4B8O - chains A and B of the 3 polymer chains in the assembly; structure by X-ray diffraction, 2.08 A resolution.

# Chain A
Protein: Importin subunit alpha-1A
Source organism: Oryza sativa japonica group
Notes: fragment: nls binding domain, residues 73-494
UniProt: Q71VM4 (IMA1A_ORYSJ); residues 73-526 here = UniProt positions 73-526
Sequence (490 residues; each row starts with the number of its first residue):
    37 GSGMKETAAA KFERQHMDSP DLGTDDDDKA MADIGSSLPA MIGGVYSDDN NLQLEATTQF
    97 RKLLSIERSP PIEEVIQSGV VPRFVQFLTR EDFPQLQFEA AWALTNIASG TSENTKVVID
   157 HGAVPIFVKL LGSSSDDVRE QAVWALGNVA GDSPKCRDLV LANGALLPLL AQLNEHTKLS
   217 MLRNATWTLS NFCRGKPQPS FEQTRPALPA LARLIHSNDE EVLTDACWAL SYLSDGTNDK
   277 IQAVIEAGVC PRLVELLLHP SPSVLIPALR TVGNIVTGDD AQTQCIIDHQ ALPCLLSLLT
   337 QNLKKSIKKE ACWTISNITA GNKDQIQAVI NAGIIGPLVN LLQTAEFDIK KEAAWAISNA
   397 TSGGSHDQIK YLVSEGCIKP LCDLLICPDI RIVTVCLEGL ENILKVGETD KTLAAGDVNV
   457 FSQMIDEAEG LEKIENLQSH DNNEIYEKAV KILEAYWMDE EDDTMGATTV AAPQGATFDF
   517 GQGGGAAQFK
Unresolved in the structure: 37-72, 495-526
Sequence notes: expression tag (37-72)

# Chain B
Protein: Sv40tagnls
Source organism: Simian virus 40
Sequence (11 residues; each row starts with the number of its first residue):
   123 GSPPKKKRKV G

# How chain A and chain B interact
Pairs across the interface (37):
  L100(A) - R130(B)  hydrogen bond (backbone-side chain)
  S101(A) - R130(B)
  S101(A) - K131(B)  hydrogen bond (side chain-backbone)
  S101(A) - V132(B)
  I102(A) - R130(B)  hydrogen bond (backbone-side chain)
  E103(A) - R130(B)  hydrogen bond (backbone-side chain)
  R104(A) - R130(B)
  P106(A) - R130(B)
  W138(A) - K131(B)  hydrogen bond (side chain-backbone)
  W138(A) - G133(B)
  N142(A) - R130(B)
  N142(A) - K131(B)  hydrogen bond (side chain-backbone)
  A144(A) - K128(B)  hydrogen bond (backbone-side chain)
  S145(A) - K128(B)
  S145(A) - K129(B)
  S145(A) - R130(B)
  G146(A) - K128(B)  hydrogen bond (backbone-side chain)
  T147(A) - K128(B)
  T151(A) - K128(B)  hydrogen bond
  Q177(A) - K131(B)
  W180(A) - K129(B)  hydrogen bond (side chain-backbone)
  W180(A) - R130(B)
  W180(A) - K131(B)
  N184(A) - K128(B)
  N184(A) - K129(B)  hydrogen bond (side chain-backbone)
  G187(A) - K127(B)
  D188(A) - K128(B)  salt bridge
  W223(A) - P126(B)  hydrogen bond (side chain-backbone)
  W223(A) - K127(B)
  W223(A) - K128(B)
  W223(A) - K129(B)
  N227(A) - K127(B)  hydrogen bond (side chain-backbone)
  R230(A) - S124(B)  hydrogen bond
  R230(A) - P125(B)  hydrogen bond (side chain-backbone)
  R230(A) - K127(B)
  D261(A) - P125(B)
  W264(A) - P125(B)
Other interface residues (no listed pair), chain A (28 interface residues in all): F134, T141, S148, G183, Y268
The authors on this interface:
  - interface residues, chain A: W223(A), R230(A)
  - hot spots on chain A (mutagenesis) - E388R: increased binding to SV40TAgNLS

# Summary
28 residues of chain A face 10 of chain B across their interface, with 15 hydrogen bonds and 1 salt bridge.
Polar pairs include D188(A)-K128(B), L100(A)-R130(B) and S101(A)-K131(B). From the paper: E388R of chain A
increases binding to SV40TAgNLS; interface residues W223(A) and R230(A).
Chain A is Importin subunit alpha-1A (Oryza sativa japonica group) and chain B is Sv40tagnls (Simian virus
40); the structure, rImp_alpha_SV40TAgNLS, was determined by X-ray diffraction (same publication as 2YNS, 4B8J
and 4B8P).
